6OCP - chains C and P of the 18 polymer chains in the assembly; structure by X-ray diffraction, 2.35 A resolution.

== Chain C ==
Protein: BTB/POZ domain-containing protein KCTD16
Source organism: Homo sapiens
Reference sequence: Q68DU8 (KCD16_HUMAN); residue numbers follow UniProt; this construct covers 22-134
Sequence (113 residues; each row starts with the number of its first residue):
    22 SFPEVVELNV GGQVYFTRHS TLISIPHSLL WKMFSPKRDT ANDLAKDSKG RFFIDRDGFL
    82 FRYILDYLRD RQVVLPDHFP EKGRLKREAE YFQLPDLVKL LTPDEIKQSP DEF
Not modelled in the structure: 22, 59-64, 124-134
UniProt features mapped onto this chain:
  - modified residue: Tyr-112 (Phosphotyrosine), Ser-130 (Phosphoserine)
What the authors report for this chain:
  - self-association interface (contacts with another copy of this molecule); pairs are residue here / residue on that copy: Asp-91/Arg-108
  - mutagenesis - D76R, R77D, D78R, R105D: decreased expression
  - mutagenesis - D76R (13.4 kDa): abolished binding to BTB/POZ domain-containing protein KCTD16 (chain C)
  - mutagenesis - D76R: abolished signaling in response to baclofen

== Chain P ==
Protein: Gamma-aminobutyric acid type B receptor subunit 2
Reference sequence: O75899 (GABR2_HUMAN); residues 895-909 here = UniProt positions 895-909
Sequence (15 residues; row label = number of the first residue in the row):
   895 QLPILHHAYL PSIGG

== How chain C and chain P interact ==
Pairs across the interface (21; chain C residue first):
  Gly-33(C) / Gly-908(P)
  Gly-33(C) / Gly-909(P)  hydrogen bond (backbone-backbone)
  Gln-34(C) / Ser-906(P)  hydrogen bond
  Gln-34(C) / Ile-907(P)
  Gln-34(C) / Gly-908(P)
  Val-35(C) / Ile-907(P)  hydrogen bond (backbone-backbone)
  Val-35(C) / Gly-908(P)
  Val-35(C) / Gly-909(P)
  Lys-70(C) / Gly-909(P)
  Arg-72(C) / Gly-909(P)
  Phe-80(C) / His-900(P)
  Phe-80(C) / His-901(P)
  Phe-80(C) / Leu-904(P)  hydrophobic
  Phe-80(C) / Ser-906(P)
  Arg-83(C) / Pro-905(P)
  Tyr-84(C) / Leu-904(P)
  Phe-100(C) / Leu-904(P)  hydrophobic
  Pro-101(C) / Tyr-903(P)
  Glu-102(C) / His-900(P)
  Glu-102(C) / Tyr-903(P)  hydrogen bond
  Glu-102(C) / Leu-904(P)
Interface features reported in the paper:
  - specific contacts: Pro-101(C)/Tyr-903(P) (hydrophobic contact), Glu-102(C)/Tyr-903(P) (hydrogen bond), His-901(P)/Phe-80(C) (pi stacking), Leu-904(P)/Phe-80(C), Ile-907(P)/Gln-34(C) (backbone contact)
  - hot spots on chain C (mutagenesis) - Q34A, F80A, P101S, E102A: decreased binding to Gamma-aminobutyric acid type B receptor subunit 2 (chain P)
  - hot spots on chain C (mutagenesis) - F80A, E102A: decreased signaling
  - hot spots on chain P (mutagenesis) - I898S, Y903S, L904D: decreased binding to BTB/POZ domain-containing protein KCTD16 (chain C)
  - hot spots on chain P (mutagenesis) - I898S, L904D: abolished signaling with BTB/POZ domain-containing protein KCTD16 (chain C)

== Overview ==
The interface between chain C and chain P involves 11 residues on one side and 9 on the other; the contacts
include 4 hydrogen bonds. Polar pairs include Gln-34(C)/Ser-906(P), Glu-102(C)/Tyr-903(P) and
Gly-33(C)/Gly-909(P). The authors report a hydrophobic contact between Pro-101(C) and Tyr-903(P); a hydrogen
bond between Glu-102(C) and Tyr-903(P); pi stacking between His-901(P) and Phe-80(C). From the paper: D76R,
R77D and D78R of chain C, among others, reduce expression; a self-association interface involving Asp-91(C);
11 substitutions were tested in all.
Chain C is BTB/POZ domain-containing protein KCTD16 (Homo sapiens) and chain P is Gamma-aminobutyric acid type
B receptor subunit 2; the structure, Crystal structure of a human GABAB receptor peptide bound to KCTD16 T1,
was determined by X-ray diffraction together with 6OCR and 6OCT from the same study.
